Entry 9H96 (X-ray diffraction, 1.04 A resolution); this record covers chain A.

Chain A:
Protein: Casein kinase II subunit alpha'
Organism: Homo sapiens
Notes: EC 2.7.11.1
Reference sequence: P19784 (CSK22_HUMAN); residues 1-350 here = UniProt positions 1-350
Chain sequence (364 residues; each row starts with the number of its first residue; numbers below 1 keep their minus sign (Met-13 is residue -13)):
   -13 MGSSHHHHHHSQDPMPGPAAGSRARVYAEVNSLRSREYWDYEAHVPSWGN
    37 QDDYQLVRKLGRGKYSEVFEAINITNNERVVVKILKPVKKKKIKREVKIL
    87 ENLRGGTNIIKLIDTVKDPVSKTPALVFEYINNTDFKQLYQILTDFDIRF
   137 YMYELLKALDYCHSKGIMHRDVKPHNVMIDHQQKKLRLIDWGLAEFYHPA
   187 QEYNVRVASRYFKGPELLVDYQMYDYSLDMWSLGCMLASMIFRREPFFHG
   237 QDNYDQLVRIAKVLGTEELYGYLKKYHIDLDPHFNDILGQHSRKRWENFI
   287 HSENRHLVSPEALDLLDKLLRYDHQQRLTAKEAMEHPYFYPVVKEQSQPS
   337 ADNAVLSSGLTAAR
Not modelled in the structure: -13 to 6, 334-350
Construct notes: initiating methionine (-13); expression tag (-12 to 0); engineered mutation Ser336 (Cys in P19784)
Small-molecule neighbours: A1ITG (1,2,3,4-tetrakis(bromanyl)-5-propan-2-yl-7,8-dihydro-6H-indeno[1,2-b]indole-9,10-dione): Leu46, Gly47, Arg48, Gly49, Ser52, Val54, Val67, Lys69, Ile96, Phe114, Glu115, Tyr116, Ile117, His161, Met164, Ile175, Asp176
Reported in the primary citation:
  - binding site for A1ITG: Lys69, Phe114, Glu115, Ile117

In short:
Bound to chain A: compound A1ITG. The paper reports a binding site for A1ITG at Lys69, Phe114 and Glu115 among
others.
Chain A is Casein kinase II subunit alpha' (Homo sapiens); the structure, Structure of protein kinase CK2
catalytic subunit (isoform CK2ALPHA'; CSNK2A2 gene product) in complex with the ..., was determined by X-ray
diffraction together with 9H97 and 9H9D from the same study.
